Entry 3UTA (X-ray diffraction, 2.07 A resolution); this record covers chains G and I of the 10 polymer chains in the assembly.

== Chain G ==
Molecule: Histone H2A
Organism: Xenopus laevis
UniProtKB: Q6AZJ8 (Q6AZJ8_XENLA); residues 1-129 here correspond to UniProt positions 2-130 (UniProt number = residue number + 1)
Chain sequence (129 residues; row label = number of the first residue in the row):
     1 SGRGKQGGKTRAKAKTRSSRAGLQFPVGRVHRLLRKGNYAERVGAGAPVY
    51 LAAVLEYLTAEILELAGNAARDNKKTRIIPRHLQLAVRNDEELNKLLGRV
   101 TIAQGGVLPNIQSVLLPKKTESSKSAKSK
Not modelled in the structure: 1-13, 120-129

== Chain I ==
Molecule: 145-nt DNA strand
Sequence (145 nucleotides; numbered -72 to 72; the number before each row is that of its first residue; numbers below 1 keep their minus sign (DA-72 is residue -72)):
   -72 ATCAATATCCACCTGCAGATACTACCAAAAGTGTATTTGGAAACTGCTCC
   -22 ATCAATTTAAATGTTCAGCTGAATCAGCTGAACATTTAAATTGATGGAGC
    28 AGTTTCCAAATACACTTTTGGTAGTATCTGCAGGTGGATATTGAT
Metal / ion sites: Mn2+ site 1: DG-34, DG-33; Mn2+ site 2 near DG-2 (its only coordinating residue here); Mn2+ site 3 near DG7 (its only coordinating residue here); Mn2+ site 4 near DG47 (its only coordinating residue here); Mn2+ site 5 near DG60 (its only coordinating residue here); Mn2+ site 6 near DG64 (its only coordinating residue here)

== Interface between chain G and chain I ==
Residue-residue contacts - 15 pairs, chain G then chain I:
  Arg29(G) - DG48(I)  hydrogen bond to the phosphate
  Arg29(G) - DT49(I)  salt bridge to the phosphate
  Arg35(G) - DA39(I)  salt bridge to the phosphate
  Arg42(G) - DT38(I)  hydrogen bond to the sugar
  Arg42(G) - DA39(I)  phosphate contact
  Val43(G) - DT38(I)  sugar contact
  Val43(G) - DA39(I)  hydrogen bond to the phosphate
  Gly44(G) - DT38(I)  phosphate contact
  Ala45(G) - DT38(I)  hydrogen bond to the phosphate
  Lys75(G) - DC58(I)  phosphate contact
  Lys75(G) - DA59(I)  salt bridge to the phosphate
  Thr76(G) - DG57(I)  hydrogen bond to the phosphate
  Thr76(G) - DC58(I)  hydrogen bond to the phosphate
  Arg77(G) - DG57(I)  hydrogen bond to the sugar
  Arg77(G) - DC58(I)  hydrogen bond to the phosphate
Other interface residues (no listed pair), chain G (15 interface residues in all): Ala14, Thr16, Pro26, Glu41, Lys74, Lys118
Other interface residues (no listed pair), chain I (11 interface residues in all): DC-4, DA37, DT46, DG47

== In short ==
Chain G and chain I form an interface of 15 and 11 residues respectively; the contacts include 8 hydrogen
bonds and 3 salt bridges. Polar pairs include Arg42(G)-DT38(I), Arg77(G)-DG57(I) and Arg29(G)-DG48(I). The
Mn2+ site 1 is built by DG-34(I) and DG-33(I).
Chain G is Histone H2A (Xenopus laevis) and chain I is a 145-nt DNA strand; the structure, Crystal Structure
of Nucleosome Core Particle Assembled with an Alpha-Satellite Sequence Containing Two TTAAA elements
(NCP-TA2), was determined by X-ray diffraction (same publication as 3UT9 and 3UTB).
